4DMZ - chains A and B; structure by X-ray diffraction, 2.10 A resolution.

[Chain A (and B)]
Name: Putative uncharacterized protein pelD
Source organism: Pseudomonas aeruginosa
Notes: fragment: Soluble fragment; chain B of this document is another copy of the same molecule, construct and numbering; everything in this record applies to it too
UniProt: Q02PM6 (Q02PM6_PSEAB); residue numbers follow UniProt; this construct covers 156-455
Amino-acid sequence (321 residues; each row starts with the number of its first residue):
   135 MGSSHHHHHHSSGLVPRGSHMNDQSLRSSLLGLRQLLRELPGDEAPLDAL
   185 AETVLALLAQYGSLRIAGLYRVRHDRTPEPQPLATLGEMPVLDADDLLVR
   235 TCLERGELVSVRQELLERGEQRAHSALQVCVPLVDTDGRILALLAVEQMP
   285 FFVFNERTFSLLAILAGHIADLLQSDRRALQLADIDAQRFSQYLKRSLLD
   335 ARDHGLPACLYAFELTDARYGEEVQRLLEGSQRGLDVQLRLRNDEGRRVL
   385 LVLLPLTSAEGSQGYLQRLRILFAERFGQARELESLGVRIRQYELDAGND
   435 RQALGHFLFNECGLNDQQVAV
Not modelled in the structure: 135-155, 247-259, 309-317 (chain B: 135-155, 247-258, 311-318)
Sequence notes: expression tag (135-155)
Ion coordination: Mg2+ site 1: Q158, L390; Mg2+ site 2: Q158, T391; Mg2+ site 3: S163 (shared with S162(B) of chain B); Mg2+ site 4: Q194 (shared with Q194(B) of chain B); Mg2+ site 5 near Q215 (its only coordinating residue here); Mg2+ site 6: L362, Q372, Y399; Mg2+ site 7: G364, Q366; Mg2+ site 8: S365, Y399; Mg2+ site 9 near Y427 (its only coordinating residue here)
What the authors report for this chain:
  - contacts within the chain: S294-H338, D305-R330 (salt bridge)

[How chain A and chain B interact]
Residue-residue contacts (53):
  N156(A) with E186(B); T187(B)
  D157(A) with E186(B); T187(B); A190(B)
  Q158(A) with L170(B); T187(B), hydrogen bond (backbone-side chain)
  S159(A) with T187(B); A190(B); Q194(B), hydrogen bond
  R161(A) with L170(B); E173(B), salt bridge
  S162(A) with S163(B); G166(B), hydrogen bond (side chain-backbone); L167(B), hydrogen bond (side chain-backbone); L170(B)
  L165(A) with Q169(B)
  G166(A) with S162(B), hydrogen bond (backbone-side chain); G166(B)
  L167(A) with S162(B), hydrogen bond (backbone-side chain)
  R168(A) with Q169(B)
  Q169(A) with L165(B); G368(B)
  L170(A) with R161(B); S162(B)
  E173(A) with R161(B), salt bridge; R367(B); G368(B), hydrogen bond (side chain-backbone)
  P175(A) with I405(B), hydrophobic
  E186(A) with N156(B); D157(B)
  T187(A) with N156(B); Q158(B), hydrogen bond (side chain-backbone); S159(B)
  A190(A) with D157(B); S159(B)
  Q194(A) with S159(B); Q194(B); Y195(B)
  Y195(A) with Q194(B), hydrogen bond
  S197(A) with S197(B)
  R199(A) with F285(B); F286(B)
  P284(A) with F286(B), hydrophobic
  F286(A) with R199(B); P284(B), hydrophobic
  R367(A) with E173(B)
  G368(A) with Q169(B); E173(B), hydrogen bond (backbone-side chain)
  G398(A) with P175(B)
  Q401(A) with P175(B); D177(B)
  R402(A) with E173(B)
Other interface residues (no listed pair), chain A (31 interface residues in all): S163, D177, L191
Other interface residues (no listed pair), chain B (30 interface residues in all): R172, L191

[In short]
Chain A and chain B form an interface of 31 and 30 residues respectively, with 10 hydrogen bonds and 2 salt
bridges. Polar contacts include R161(A)-E173(B), Q158(A)-T187(B) and S159(A)-Q194(B). Q158(A) and L390(A) form
the Mg2+ site 1. The paper reports contacts within the chain involving S294(A), H338(A) and D305(A) among
others.
Chain A and chain B are both Putative uncharacterized protein pelD (Pseudomonas aeruginosa); the structure,
PelD 156-455 from Pseudomonas aeruginosa PA14, apo form, was determined by X-ray diffraction (same publication
as 4DN0).
